PDB entry 8U9Z | electron microscopy, 3.80 A resolution | chains A and F of the 7 polymer chains in the assembly

# Chain A (and F)
Molecule: Cell division control protein 48
Organism: Saccharomyces cerevisiae
Notes: EC 3.6.4.6; chain F of this document is another copy of the same molecule, construct and numbering; everything in this record applies to it too
Reference sequence: P25694 (CDC48_YEAST); residue numbers follow UniProt; this construct covers 1-835
Chain sequence (835 residues; row label = number of the first residue in the row):
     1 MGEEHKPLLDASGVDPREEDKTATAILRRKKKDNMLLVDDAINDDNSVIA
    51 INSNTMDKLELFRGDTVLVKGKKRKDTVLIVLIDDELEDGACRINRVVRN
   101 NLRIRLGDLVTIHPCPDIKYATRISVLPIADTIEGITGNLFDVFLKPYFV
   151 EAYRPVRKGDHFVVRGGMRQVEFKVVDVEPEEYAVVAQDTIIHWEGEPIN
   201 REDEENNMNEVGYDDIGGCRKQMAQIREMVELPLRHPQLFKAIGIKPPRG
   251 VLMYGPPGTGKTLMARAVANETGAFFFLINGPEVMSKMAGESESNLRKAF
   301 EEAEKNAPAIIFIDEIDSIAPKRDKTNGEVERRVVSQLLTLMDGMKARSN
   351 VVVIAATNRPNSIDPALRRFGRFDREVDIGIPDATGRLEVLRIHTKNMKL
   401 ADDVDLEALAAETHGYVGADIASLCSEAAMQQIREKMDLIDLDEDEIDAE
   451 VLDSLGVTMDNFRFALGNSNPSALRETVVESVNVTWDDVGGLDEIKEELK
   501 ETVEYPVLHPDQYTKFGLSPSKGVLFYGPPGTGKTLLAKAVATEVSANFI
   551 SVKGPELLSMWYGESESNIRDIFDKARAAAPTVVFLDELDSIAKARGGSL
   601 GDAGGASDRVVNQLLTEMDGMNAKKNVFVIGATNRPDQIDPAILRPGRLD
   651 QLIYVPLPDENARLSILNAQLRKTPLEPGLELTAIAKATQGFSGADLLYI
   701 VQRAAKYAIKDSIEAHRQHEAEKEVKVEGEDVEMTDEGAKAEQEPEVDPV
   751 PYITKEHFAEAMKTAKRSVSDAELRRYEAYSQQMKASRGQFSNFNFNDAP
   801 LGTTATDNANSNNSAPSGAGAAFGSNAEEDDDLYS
Unresolved in the structure: 1-208, 726-743, 785-835 (chain F: 1-220, 381-382, 471-485, 511-521, 530-531, 656-658, 720-745, 781-835)
Bound ions: Mg2+ site 1: Thr262 (together with 08T); Mg2+ site 2: Thr535 (together with 08T)
Ligand contacts:
  - 08T ([[[(2R,3S,4R,5R)-5-(6-aminopurin-9-yl)-3,4-bis(oxidanyl)oxolan-2-yl]methoxy-oxidanyl-phosphoryl]oxy-oxidanyl-phosphoryl]oxy-tris(fluoranyl)beryllium), molecule 1: Asp215, Gly217, Pro256, Pro257, Gly258, Thr259, Gly260, Lys261, Thr262, Leu263, Asn358, Val390, His394, Gly418, Ala419
  - 08T, molecule 2: Val489, Leu492, Pro529, Pro530, Gly531, Thr532, Gly533, Lys534, Thr535, Leu536, Asn634, Ile666, Gln670, Gly694, Ala695, Leu698
Curated features (UniProtKB/Swiss-Prot):
  - binding site (ATP): Pro257 to Leu263, Asn358, His394, Gly531 to Leu536
  - modified residue: Ser472 (Phosphoserine), Ser519 (Phosphoserine), Thr735 (Phosphothreonine), Ser770 (Phosphoserine)
  - cross-link (Glycyl lysine isopeptide (Lys-Gly)): Lys305 (interchain with G-Cter in ubiquitin), Lys322 (interchain with G-Cter in ubiquitin), Lys346 (interchain with G-Cter in ubiquitin), Lys522 (interchain with G-Cter in ubiquitin), Lys539 (interchain with G-Cter in ubiquitin), Lys594 (interchain with G-Cter in ubiquitin), Lys673 (interchain with G-Cter in ubiquitin)
  - mutagenesis: Lys261 (K261A: Moderate reduction in growth rate; K261T: Probable loss of ATP binding. Complete loss of catalytic activity), Glu315 (E315A: Moderate reduction in growth rate; E315D: Severe loss of catalytic activity without affecting cooperativity between the 2 ATP-binding regions. Slight reduction in growth rate ...), Asn358 (N358A: Slight reduction in growth rate. Restores cell growth; when associated with Q-315), Arg369 (R369A: No effect on growth rate. Restores cell growth; when associated with Q-315), Pro471 (P471A/S: Restores cell growth; when associated with Q-315), Arg475 (R475H: Restores cell growth; when associated with Q-315), Lys534 (K534A/T: Severe loss of catalytic activity. Lethal), Glu588 (E588D: Moderate reduction in growth rate; E588Q: Lethal), Arg645 (R645A: Lethal)
Reported in the primary citation:
  - catalytic residues: Glu315, Arg369, Arg372, Glu588, Arg645, Arg648 (citing earlier work)

# Interface between chain A and chain F
Contacting residue pairs (42; chain A residue first):
  Arg235(A) with Glu444(F)
  Ile243(A) with Met398(F); Lys399(F)
  Gly244(A) with Asn397(F); Met398(F)
  Ile245(A) with Ser426(F); Ala429(F), hydrophobic
  Asp324(A) with Lys325(F)
  Asn327(A) with Asn327(F)
  Gly328(A) with Asn327(F); Gly328(F)
  Glu329(A) with Gly328(F)
  Arg332(A) with Lys325(F); Thr326(F)
  Arg333(A) with Ser286(F)
  Ser336(A) with Pro282(F)
  Phe370(A) with Ala419(F), hydrophobic
  Arg375(A) with Ser426(F)
  Tyr505(A) with Ile709(F), hydrophobic
  Phe516(A) with Lys673(F); Thr674(F); Ala705(F); Ala708(F), hydrophobic; Ile709(F)
  Gly517(A) with Lys673(F)
  Leu518(A) with Val701(F); Gln702(F); Ala705(F), hydrophobic
  Tyr562(A) with Met560(F); Ala603(F), hydrophobic; Ala606(F)
  Arg570(A) with Pro555(F); Glu556(F)
  Arg596(A) with Arg635(F)
  Asp602(A) with Gly601(F)
  Ala603(A) with Gly601(F)
  Gly604(A) with Gly601(F), hydrogen bond (backbone-backbone)
  Asn612(A) with Ser591(F)
  Thr616(A) with Lys553(F)
  Leu644(A) with Ser768(F)
  Arg645(A) with Ser768(F)
  Pro646(A) with Ala695(F)
Also at the interface, not in a pair above, chain A (39 interface residues in all): Glu228, His236, Ala242, Arg323, His509, Gln512, Ser519, Gly563, Leu600, Gln613, Met784
Also at the interface, not in a pair above, chain F (42 interface residues in all): Ser318, Val330, Cys425, Met430, Ile447, Leu452, Gly554, Ser599, Asp602, Ile713, Lys766

# Overview
39 residues of chain A face 42 of chain F across their interface; the contacts include 1 hydrogen bond. Its
one hydrogen bond, Gly604(A)-Gly601(F), is backbone to backbone. Ligands of chain A: compound 08T. The paper
reports catalytic residues Glu315(A), Arg369(A) and Arg372(A) among others.
Both chains are Cell division control protein 48 (Saccharomyces cerevisiae). Entry 8U9Z (Cdc48-Shp1 unfolding
native substrate, Class 7) was determined by electron microscopy, deposited together with 8U7T, 8U8I, 8U9C,
8U9P, 8U9Q, 8UA0 and 3 further entries.
